5T14 - chains A and C of the 3 polymer chains in the assembly; structure by X-ray diffraction, 3.00 A resolution.

== Chain A ==
Name: DNA polymerase kappa
Organism: Homo sapiens
Notes: EC 2.7.7.7
Reference sequence: Q9UBT6 (POLK_HUMAN); residues 1-527 here = UniProt positions 1-527
Sequence (527 residues; numbered 1 to 527; the number before each row is that of its first residue):
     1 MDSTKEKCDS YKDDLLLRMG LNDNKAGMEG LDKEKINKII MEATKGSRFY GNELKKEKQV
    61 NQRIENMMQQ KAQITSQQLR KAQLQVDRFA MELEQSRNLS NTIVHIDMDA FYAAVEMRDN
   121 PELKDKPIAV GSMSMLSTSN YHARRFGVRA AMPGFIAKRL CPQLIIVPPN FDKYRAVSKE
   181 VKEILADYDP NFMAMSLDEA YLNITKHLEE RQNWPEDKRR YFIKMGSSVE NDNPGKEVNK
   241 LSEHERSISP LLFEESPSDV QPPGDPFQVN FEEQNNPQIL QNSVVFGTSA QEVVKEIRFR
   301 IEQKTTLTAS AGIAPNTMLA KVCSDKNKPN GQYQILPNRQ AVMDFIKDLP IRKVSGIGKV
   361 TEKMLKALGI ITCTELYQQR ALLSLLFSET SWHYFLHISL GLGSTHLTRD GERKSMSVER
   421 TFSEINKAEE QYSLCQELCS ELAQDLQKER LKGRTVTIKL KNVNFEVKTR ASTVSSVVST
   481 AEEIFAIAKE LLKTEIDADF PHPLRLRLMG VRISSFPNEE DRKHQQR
Not modelled in the structure: 1-30, 225-281, 519-527
Swiss-Prot annotation at these positions:
  - binding site (Mg(2+)): Asp107, Asp198, Glu199
  - mutagenesis: Asp198 (D198A: Loss of DNA polymerase activity; when associated with A-199), Glu199 (E199A: Loss of DNA polymerase activity; when associated with D-198)

== Chain C ==
Molecule: 9-nt DNA strand
Sequence (9 nucleotides; row label = number of the first residue in the row):
     5 CGGATCGAC

== Chain A / chain C interface ==
Residue-residue contacts - 31 pairs, chain A then chain C:
  Gln59(A) - DT9(C)  hydrogen bond to the phosphate
  Val60(A) - DC10(C)  phosphate contact
  Arg63(A) - DC10(C)  salt bridge to the phosphate
  Ser196(A) - DC13(C)  hydrogen bond to the phosphate
  Asp198(A) - DC13(C)  phosphate contact
  Glu199(A) - DC13(C)  phosphate contact
  Lys321(A) - DA12(C)  phosphate contact
  Lys321(A) - DC13(C)  salt bridge to the phosphate
  Val354(A) - DA12(C)  phosphate contact
  Ser355(A) - DA12(C)  sugar contact
  Gly356(A) - DG11(C)  sugar contact
  Gly356(A) - DA12(C)  hydrogen bond to the phosphate
  Ile357(A) - DA12(C)  phosphate contact
  Gly358(A) - DG11(C)  hydrogen bond to the phosphate
  Gly358(A) - DA12(C)  phosphate contact
  Lys359(A) - DG11(C)  phosphate contact
  Val360(A) - DC10(C)  phosphate contact
  Val360(A) - DG11(C)  hydrogen bond to the phosphate
  Thr361(A) - DC10(C)  phosphate contact
  Thr361(A) - DG11(C)  hydrogen bond to the phosphate
  Arg454(A) - DC5(C)  salt bridge to the phosphate
  Lys468(A) - DA8(C)  phosphate contact
  Thr469(A) - DG7(C)  phosphate contact
  Thr469(A) - DA8(C)  hydrogen bond to the phosphate
  Arg470(A) - DG7(C)  salt bridge to the phosphate
  Arg470(A) - DA8(C)  salt bridge to the phosphate
  Ala471(A) - DG6(C)  sugar contact
  Ala471(A) - DG7(C)  hydrogen bond to the phosphate
  Ser472(A) - DG6(C)  phosphate contact
  Thr473(A) - DC5(C)  sugar contact
  Thr473(A) - DG6(C)  hydrogen bond to the phosphate
Also at the interface, not in a pair above, chain A (25 interface residues in all): Arg352, Thr455, Ser515

== Overview ==
The interface between chain A and chain C involves 25 residues on one side and 9 on the other, with 9 hydrogen
bonds and 5 salt bridges. Polar contacts include Gln59(A)-DT9(C), Ser196(A)-DC13(C) and Gly356(A)-DA12(C).
Here chain A is DNA polymerase kappa (Homo sapiens) and chain C is a 9-nt DNA strand. Entry 5T14 (DNA
polymerase kappa extending beyond a bulky major benzo[a]pyrene adduct) was determined by X-ray diffraction.
